7B8P - chains A and C of the 3 polymer chains in the assembly; structure by electron microscopy, 3.54 A resolution.

== Chain A (and C) ==
Name: Efflux pump membrane transporter
From: Acinetobacter baumannii (strain AYE)
Notes: chain C of this document is another copy of the same molecule, construct and numbering; everything in this record applies to it too
UniProtKB: B0V4F5 (B0V4F5_ACIBY); residues 1-1035 here correspond to UniProt positions 2-1036 (UniProt number = residue number + 1)
Sequence (1056 residues; numbered -1 to 1054; the number before each row is that of its first residue; numbers below 1 keep their minus sign (Met-1 is residue -1)):
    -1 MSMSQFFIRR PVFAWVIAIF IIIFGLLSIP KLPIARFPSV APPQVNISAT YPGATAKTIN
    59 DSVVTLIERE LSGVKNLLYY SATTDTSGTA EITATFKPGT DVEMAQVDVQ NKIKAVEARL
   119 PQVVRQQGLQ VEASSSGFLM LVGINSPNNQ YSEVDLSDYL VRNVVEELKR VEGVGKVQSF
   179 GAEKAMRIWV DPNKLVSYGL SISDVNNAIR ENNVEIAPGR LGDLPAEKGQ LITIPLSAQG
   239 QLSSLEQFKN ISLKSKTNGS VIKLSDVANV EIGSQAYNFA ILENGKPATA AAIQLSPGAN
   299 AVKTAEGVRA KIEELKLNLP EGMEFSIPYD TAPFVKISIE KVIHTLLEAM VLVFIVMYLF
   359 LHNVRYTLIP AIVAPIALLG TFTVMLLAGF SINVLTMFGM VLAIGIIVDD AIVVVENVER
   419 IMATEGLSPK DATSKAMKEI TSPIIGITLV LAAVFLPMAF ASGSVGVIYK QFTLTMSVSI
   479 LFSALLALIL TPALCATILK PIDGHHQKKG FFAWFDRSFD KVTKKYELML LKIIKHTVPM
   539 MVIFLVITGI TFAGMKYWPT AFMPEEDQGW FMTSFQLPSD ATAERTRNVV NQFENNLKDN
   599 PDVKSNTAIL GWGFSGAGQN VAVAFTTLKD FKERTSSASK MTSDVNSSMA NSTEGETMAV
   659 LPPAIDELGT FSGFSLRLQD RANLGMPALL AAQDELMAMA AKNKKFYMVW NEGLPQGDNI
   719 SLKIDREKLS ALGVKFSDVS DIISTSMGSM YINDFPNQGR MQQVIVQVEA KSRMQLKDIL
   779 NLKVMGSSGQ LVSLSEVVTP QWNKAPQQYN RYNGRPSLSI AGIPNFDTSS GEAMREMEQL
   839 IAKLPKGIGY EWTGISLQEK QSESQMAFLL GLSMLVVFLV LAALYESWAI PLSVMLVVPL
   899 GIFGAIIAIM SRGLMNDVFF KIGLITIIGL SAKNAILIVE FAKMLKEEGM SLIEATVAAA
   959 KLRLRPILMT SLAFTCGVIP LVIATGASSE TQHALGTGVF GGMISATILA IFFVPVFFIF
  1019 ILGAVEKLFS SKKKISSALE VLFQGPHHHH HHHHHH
Unresolved in the structure: -1 to 0, 503-510, 1024-1054
Construct notes: initiating methionine (-1); expression tag (0, 1036-1054)
From the paper describing this entry:
  - mutagenesis - D407N: abolished growth
  - mutagenesis - F136A, F178A, F277A, Q292A, Y327A, F623A: increased growth in response to rhodamine 6G
  - mutagenesis - F136A, E151Q, F178A, W568V: increased growth in response to tetraphenylphosphonium
  - mutagenesis - F178A, Y327A: increased growth in response to ethidium
  - mutagenesis - F277I, Y327A, T605F: decreased growth in response to tetraphenylphosphonium
  - mutagenesis - G135S, E151Q, Q176A, F277I, W568V, T605F: decreased growth in response to rhodamine 6G
  - mutagenesis - G135S, E151Q, W568V: unchanged growth in response to ethidium
  - mutagenesis - G135S: unchanged growth in response to tetraphenylphosphonium
  - mutagenesis - T605F: decreased growth in response to ethidium
  - mutagenesis - F136A, F277A, F277I, T605F: increased growth in response to levofloxacin
  - mutagenesis - F136A, Q176A, F277A, F277I, T605F: increased growth in response to chloramphenicol
  - mutagenesis - T605A: unchanged growth in response to rhodamine 6G
  - mutagenesis - F277A, F277I: increased growth in response to fusidic acid
  - mutagenesis - F277I: increased growth in response to doxorubicin
  - mutagenesis - F277I: increased growth in response to minocycline
  - mutagenesis - F277I: increased growth in response to doxycycline
  - mutagenesis - E89A, E89Q: increased growth in response to all compounds that we tested
  - mutagenesis - Q292K: increased growth in response to all tested compounds

== How chain A and chain C interact ==
Residue-residue contacts (108; chain A residue first):
  Arg8(A) - Glu884(C)  salt bridge
  Val10(A) - Ala880(C)
  Val10(A) - Glu884(C)
  Val10(A) - Ser885(C)
  Val10(A) - Trp886(C)  hydrophobic
  Phe11(A) - Ala881(C)
  Val14(A) - Leu877(C)
  Val14(A) - Ala880(C)  hydrophobic
  Val14(A) - Ala881(C)  hydrophobic
  Val14(A) - Trp886(C)  hydrophobic
  Ile17(A) - Leu877(C)  hydrophobic
  Phe18(A) - Leu877(C)  hydrophobic
  Phe18(A) - Val878(C)  hydrophobic
  Leu25(A) - Phe866(C)  hydrophobic
  Leu25(A) - Leu870(C)  hydrophobic
  Glu101(A) - Lys73(C)  salt bridge
  Glu101(A) - Met102(C)
  Glu101(A) - Asp106(C)
  Glu101(A) - Asn109(C)
  Met102(A) - Met102(C)  hydrophobic
  Gln104(A) - Asn109(C)  hydrogen bond
  Val105(A) - Val105(C)  hydrophobic
  Gln108(A) - Asn109(C)  hydrogen bond
  Gln108(A) - Lys112(C)
  Ile111(A) - Lys112(C)
  Arg123(A) - Arg123(C)  hydrogen bond (backbone-side chain)
  Gln124(A) - Arg123(C)
  Gln125(A) - Ala116(C)
  Gly126(A) - Ala116(C)
  Leu127(A) - Lys112(C)
  Gln128(A) - Ala113(C)
  Val163(A) - Arg67(C)
  Glu165(A) - Asn681(C)
  Lys167(A) - Arg67(C)
  Lys167(A) - Glu68(C)  salt bridge
  Arg168(A) - Ser70(C)
  Arg168(A) - Tyr78(C)
  Arg168(A) - Gly812(C)
  Glu209(A) - Lys733(C)  salt bridge
  Glu209(A) - Phe734(C)
  Asn210(A) - Arg724(C)  hydrogen bond (backbone-side chain)
  Val212(A) - Phe734(C)  hydrophobic
  Val212(A) - Ser738(C)
  Ile214(A) - Ser738(C)
  Ile214(A) - Ile741(C)  hydrophobic
  Ile214(A) - Ser742(C)
  Pro216(A) - Gly51(C)
  Pro216(A) - Thr53(C)
  Gly217(A) - Met745(C)
  Arg218(A) - Thr84(C)
  Arg218(A) - Met745(C)
  Leu219(A) - Met745(C)
  Leu219(A) - Arg771(C)
  Leu219(A) - Met772(C)
  Leu219(A) - Gln773(C)
  Leu219(A) - Leu774(C)  hydrophobic
  Leu219(A) - Ile777(C)  hydrophobic
  Gly220(A) - Gln617(C)  hydrogen bond (backbone-side chain)
  Gly220(A) - Arg771(C)  hydrogen bond (backbone-backbone)
  Gly220(A) - Met772(C)
  Asp221(A) - Gln617(C)
  Asp221(A) - Gln765(C)
  Asp221(A) - Arg771(C)  salt bridge
  Asp221(A) - Met772(C)
  Leu222(A) - Tyr275(C)
  Leu222(A) - Ala581(C)  hydrophobic
  Leu222(A) - Gln617(C)
  Pro223(A) - Trp187(C)  hydrophobic
  Pro223(A) - Tyr275(C)
  Pro223(A) - Ala768(C)
  Pro223(A) - Arg771(C)  hydrogen bond (backbone-side chain)
  Pro223(A) - Met772(C)
  Ala224(A) - Met772(C)  hydrophobic
  Glu225(A) - Lys769(C)
  Glu225(A) - Met772(C)
  Gly227(A) - Glu582(C)
  Gln228(A) - Thr580(C)  hydrogen bond (backbone-side chain)
  Gln228(A) - Glu582(C)
  Gln228(A) - Met772(C)
  Leu229(A) - Asp578(C)
  Leu229(A) - Thr580(C)  hydrogen bond (backbone-side chain)
  Leu229(A) - Arg583(C)  hydrogen bond (backbone-side chain)
  Ile230(A) - Asp578(C)
  Ile230(A) - Thr580(C)  hydrogen bond (backbone-side chain)
  Thr231(A) - Asp578(C)  hydrogen bond (backbone-backbone)
  Thr231(A) - Ala579(C)  hydrogen bond (side chain-backbone)
  Thr231(A) - Thr580(C)
  Thr231(A) - Gln617(C)
  Ile232(A) - Asp578(C)
  Ile232(A) - Asp716(C)
  Ile232(A) - Asn717(C)
  Ile232(A) - Ile718(C)  hydrophobic
  Pro233(A) - Asp716(C)
  Pro233(A) - Asn717(C)
  Pro233(A) - Ile718(C)  hydrogen bond (backbone-backbone)
  Pro233(A) - Gln805(C)
  Leu234(A) - Ile718(C)  hydrophobic
  Ser235(A) - Ile718(C)  hydrogen bond (backbone-backbone)
  Ser235(A) - Ser719(C)
  Ser235(A) - Leu720(C)  hydrogen bond (backbone-backbone)
  Ala236(A) - Leu720(C)
  Ala236(A) - Ile741(C)  hydrophobic
  Gln237(A) - Leu720(C)  hydrogen bond (backbone-backbone)
  Gly238(A) - Arg724(C)  hydrogen bond (backbone-side chain)
  Gly238(A) - Phe734(C)
  Gln239(A) - Arg724(C)
  Leu240(A) - Arg724(C)
  Lys309(A) - Arg813(C)
Interface residues without a listed pair, chain A (61 interface residues in all): Trp13, Glu115, Glu164, Glu213, Ala215, Gln245, Ser294, Pro295, Met759
Interface residues without a listed pair, chain C (71 interface residues in all): Tyr49, Ala52, Asp59, Thr63, Glu66, Gly71, Gln120, Asn276, Ile722, Ser735, Trp800, Arg809, Val874

== In short ==
61 residues of chain A and 71 residues of chain C are in contact; the contacts include 18 hydrogen bonds and 5
salt bridges. Polar pairs include Arg8(A)-Glu884(C), Glu101(A)-Lys73(C) and Lys167(A)-Glu68(C). The paper
reports that F136A, F178A and F277A of chain A, among others, increase growth in response to rhodamine 6G;
G135S, E151Q and Q176A of chain A, among others, reduce growth in response to rhodamine 6G; 17 substitutions
were tested in all.
Chain A and chain C are both Efflux pump membrane transporter (Acinetobacter baumannii (strain AYE)); the
structure, Acinetobacter baumannii multidrug transporter AdeB in OOO state, was determined by electron
microscopy (same publication as 7B8Q, 7B8R, 7B8S and 7B8T).
